PDB entry 2FI4 | X-ray diffraction, 1.58 A resolution | chains E and I

Chain E:
Molecule: Cationic trypsin
Source organism: Bos taurus
Notes: EC 3.4.21.4
Reference sequence: P00760 (TRY1_BOVIN); the construct lacks a stretch of the UniProt sequence and is renumbered around it, so the offset changes along the chain: 16-34 = UniProt 21-39; 37-67 = UniProt 40-70; 69-125 = UniProt 71-127; 127-130 = UniProt 128-131; 5 more segments
Sequence (223 residues; each row starts with the number of its first residue; note: 10 numbers in that range are skipped by the numbering (no residue carries them; nothing is unmodelled there)):
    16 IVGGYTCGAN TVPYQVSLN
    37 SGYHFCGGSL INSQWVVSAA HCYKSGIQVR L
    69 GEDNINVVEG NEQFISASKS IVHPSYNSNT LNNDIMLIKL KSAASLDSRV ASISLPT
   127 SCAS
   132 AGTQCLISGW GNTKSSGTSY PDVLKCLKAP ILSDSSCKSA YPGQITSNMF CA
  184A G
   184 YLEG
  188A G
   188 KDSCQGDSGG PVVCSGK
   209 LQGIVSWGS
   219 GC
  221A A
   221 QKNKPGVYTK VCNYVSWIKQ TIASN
Differences from the reference sequence: engineered mutation Asp115 (Asn117 in P00760)
Modified residues: Asp115 (beta-L-aspartic acid; IAS)
Cystine bridges: Cys22-Cys157, Cys42-Cys58, Cys128-Cys232, Cys136-Cys201, Cys168-Cys182, Cys191-Cys220
Ion coordination: Ca2+: Glu70, Asn72, Val75, Glu80; Na+: Asp71, Glu77
From the paper describing this entry:
  - conformationally variable residues (order/disorder transition): Tyr94 to Leu99

Chain I:
Molecule: Pancreatic trypsin inhibitor
Source organism: Bos taurus
Reference sequence: P00974 (BPT1_BOVIN); residues 1-58 here correspond to UniProt positions 36-93 (UniProt number = residue number + 35)
Sequence (58 residues; row label = number of the first residue in the row):
     1 RPDFCLEPPY TGPSKARIIR YFYNAKAGLC QTFVYGGCRA KRNNFKSAED CMRTCGGA
Differences from the reference sequence: engineered mutation Ser14 (Cys49 in P00974)
Cystine bridges: Cys5-Cys55, Cys30-Cys51
Ion coordination: Ca2+ near Thr32 (its only coordinating residue here)
Curated features (UniProtKB/Swiss-Prot):
  - site: Lys15, Ala16 (Reactive bond for trypsin)
From the paper describing this entry:
  - mutagenesis - C14S (1.7x10-10 M): decreased binding to Cationic trypsin (chain E)
  - conformationally variable residues (order/disorder transition): Cys38

How chain E and chain I interact:
Contacting residue pairs - 42 pairs, chain E then chain I:
  Tyr39(E) with Arg17(I); Ile18(I); Ile19(I), hydrogen bond (side chain-backbone)
  His40(E) with Arg17(I), hydrogen bond (backbone-side chain)
  Phe41(E) with Ala16(I); Arg17(I), hydrogen bond (backbone-backbone)
  Cys42(E) with Ala16(I), hydrophobic
  His57(E) with Ser14(I); Lys15(I); Ala16(I); Gly36(I); Cys38(I)
  Lys60(E) with Ile18(I)
  Tyr94(E) with Cys38(I)
  Leu99(E) with Ser14(I); Cys38(I), hydrophobic
  Tyr151(E) with Arg17(I); Val34(I)
  Asp189(E) with Lys15(I), salt bridge
  Ser190(E) with Lys15(I), hydrogen bond (backbone-side chain)
  Cys191(E) with Lys15(I)
  Gln192(E) with Thr11(I); Gly12(I); Ser14(I), hydrogen bond (side chain-backbone); Lys15(I); Ala16(I)
  Gly193(E) with Lys15(I), hydrogen bond (backbone-backbone); Ala16(I); Arg17(I)
  Asp194(E) with Lys15(I), hydrogen bond (backbone-backbone)
  Ser195(E) with Lys15(I), hydrogen bond (backbone-backbone); Ala16(I), hydrogen bond (side chain-backbone)
  Val213(E) with Lys15(I)
  Ser214(E) with Ser14(I); Lys15(I), hydrogen bond (backbone-backbone)
  Trp215(E) with Pro13(I); Ser14(I); Lys15(I)
  Gly216(E) with Pro13(I), hydrogen bond (backbone-backbone); Lys15(I)
  Gly219(E) with Lys15(I)
  Gly226(E) with Lys15(I)
Also at the interface, not in a pair above, chain E (23 interface residues in all): Ser96
Also at the interface, not in a pair above, chain I (13 interface residues in all): Gly37
The authors on this interface:
  - specific contacts: Tyr94(E)-Cys38(I)
  - interface residues, chain E: Tyr94(E)
  - interface residues, chain I: Cys38(I)

Summary:
Chain E and chain I form an interface of 23 and 13 residues respectively; the contacts include 11 hydrogen
bonds and 1 salt bridge. Among the polar pairs are Asp189(E)-Lys15(I), Tyr39(E)-Ile19(I) and
His40(E)-Arg17(I). The paper describes a contact between Tyr94(E) and Cys38(I). The paper reports that C14S of
chain I reduces binding to Cationic trypsin (chain E); interface residues Tyr94(E) and Cys38(I).
Chain E is Cationic trypsin and chain I is Pancreatic trypsin inhibitor, both from Bos taurus; the structure,
Crystal structure of a BPTI variant (Cys14->Ser) in complex with trypsin, was determined by X-ray diffraction
(same publication as 2FI3 and 2FI5).
